PDB entry 7C9X | electron microscopy, 3.40 A resolution | chains C and D of the 4 polymer chains in the assembly

[Chain C]
Molecule: VP3
Organism: Echovirus E3
UniProtKB: A0A125RY26 (A0A125RY26_9ENTO); residues 1-238 here correspond to UniProt positions 331-568 (UniProt number = residue number + 330)
Amino-acid sequence (238 residues; numbered 1 to 238; the number before each row is that of its first residue):
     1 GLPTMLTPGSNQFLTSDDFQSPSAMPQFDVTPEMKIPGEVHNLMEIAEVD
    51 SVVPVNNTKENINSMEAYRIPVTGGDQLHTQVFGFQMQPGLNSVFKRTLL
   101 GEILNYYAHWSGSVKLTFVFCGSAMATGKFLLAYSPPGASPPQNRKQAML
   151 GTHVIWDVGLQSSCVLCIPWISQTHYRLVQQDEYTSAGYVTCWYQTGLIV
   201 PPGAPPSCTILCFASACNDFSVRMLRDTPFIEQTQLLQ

[Chain D]
Molecule: VP4
Organism: Echovirus E3
UniProtKB: A0A291S400 (A0A291S400_9ENTO); residue numbers follow UniProt; this construct covers 2-69
Amino-acid sequence (68 residues; numbered 2 to 69; the number before each row is that of its first residue):
     2 GAQVSTQKTGAHETSLTASGNSTIHYTNINYYKDAASNSANRQDFTQDPS
    52 KFTEPMKDVMIKSLPALN
Disordered / not traced: 14-23, 69

[Chain C / chain D interface]
Contacting residue pairs (30):
  Asp18(C) with Ala41(D); Arg43(D), salt bridge
  Gln20(C) with Asn29(D); Ile30(D), hydrogen bond (side chain-backbone); Asn31(D); Tyr32(D), hydrogen bond (side chain-backbone); Tyr33(D); Ser38(D)
  Ser21(C) with Tyr33(D); Ser38(D), hydrogen bond (backbone-side chain)
  Pro22(C) with Tyr33(D); Ser38(D)
  Ser23(C) with Asp35(D); Ser38(D), hydrogen bond (backbone-side chain)
  Pro26(C) with Asp35(D)
  Gln27(C) with Lys34(D); Asp35(D), hydrogen bond
  Glu39(C) with Lys52(D), hydrogen bond (backbone-side chain); Phe53(D)
  His41(C) with Thr47(D); Gln48(D)
  Glu45(C) with Gln48(D); Asp49(D), hydrogen bond (side chain-backbone); Pro50(D); Phe53(D)
  Glu48(C) with Pro50(D)
  Val49(C) with Phe53(D), hydrophobic
  Gln161(C) with Pro66(D); Ala67(D); Leu68(D), hydrogen bond (side chain-backbone)
Also at the interface, not in a pair above, chain C (19 interface residues in all): Ser16, Asp17, Phe19, Gly38, Val40, Asn42
Also at the interface, not in a pair above, chain D (22 interface residues in all): Asn39, Ser40, Thr54

[Summary]
Chain C and chain D form an interface of 19 and 22 residues respectively; the contacts include 8 hydrogen
bonds and 1 salt bridge. Polar pairs include Asp18(C)-Arg43(D), Gln20(C)-Ile30(D) and Gln20(C)-Tyr32(D).
Here chain C is VP3 and chain D is VP4, both from Echovirus E3. Entry 7C9X (Echovirus 3 F-particle) was
determined by electron microscopy, deposited together with 7C9S, 7C9T, 7C9U, 7C9V, 7C9W, 7C9Y and 7C9Z.
